Entry 7ELB (electron microscopy, 4.10 A resolution (low resolution: residue-level contacts below are approximate; hydrogen-bond / salt-bridge calls are withheld)); this record covers chains A and C of the 4 polymer chains in the assembly.

[Chain A (and C)]
Name: RNA-directed RNA polymerase L
Source organism: Machupo mammarenavirus
Notes: EC 2.7.7.48, 3.1.-.-; chain C of this document is another copy of the same molecule, construct and numbering; everything in this record applies to it too
Reference sequence: Q6IVU0 (Q6IVU0_MACHU); residue numbers follow UniProt; this construct covers 1-2209
Chain sequence (2209 residues; row label = number of the first residue in the row):
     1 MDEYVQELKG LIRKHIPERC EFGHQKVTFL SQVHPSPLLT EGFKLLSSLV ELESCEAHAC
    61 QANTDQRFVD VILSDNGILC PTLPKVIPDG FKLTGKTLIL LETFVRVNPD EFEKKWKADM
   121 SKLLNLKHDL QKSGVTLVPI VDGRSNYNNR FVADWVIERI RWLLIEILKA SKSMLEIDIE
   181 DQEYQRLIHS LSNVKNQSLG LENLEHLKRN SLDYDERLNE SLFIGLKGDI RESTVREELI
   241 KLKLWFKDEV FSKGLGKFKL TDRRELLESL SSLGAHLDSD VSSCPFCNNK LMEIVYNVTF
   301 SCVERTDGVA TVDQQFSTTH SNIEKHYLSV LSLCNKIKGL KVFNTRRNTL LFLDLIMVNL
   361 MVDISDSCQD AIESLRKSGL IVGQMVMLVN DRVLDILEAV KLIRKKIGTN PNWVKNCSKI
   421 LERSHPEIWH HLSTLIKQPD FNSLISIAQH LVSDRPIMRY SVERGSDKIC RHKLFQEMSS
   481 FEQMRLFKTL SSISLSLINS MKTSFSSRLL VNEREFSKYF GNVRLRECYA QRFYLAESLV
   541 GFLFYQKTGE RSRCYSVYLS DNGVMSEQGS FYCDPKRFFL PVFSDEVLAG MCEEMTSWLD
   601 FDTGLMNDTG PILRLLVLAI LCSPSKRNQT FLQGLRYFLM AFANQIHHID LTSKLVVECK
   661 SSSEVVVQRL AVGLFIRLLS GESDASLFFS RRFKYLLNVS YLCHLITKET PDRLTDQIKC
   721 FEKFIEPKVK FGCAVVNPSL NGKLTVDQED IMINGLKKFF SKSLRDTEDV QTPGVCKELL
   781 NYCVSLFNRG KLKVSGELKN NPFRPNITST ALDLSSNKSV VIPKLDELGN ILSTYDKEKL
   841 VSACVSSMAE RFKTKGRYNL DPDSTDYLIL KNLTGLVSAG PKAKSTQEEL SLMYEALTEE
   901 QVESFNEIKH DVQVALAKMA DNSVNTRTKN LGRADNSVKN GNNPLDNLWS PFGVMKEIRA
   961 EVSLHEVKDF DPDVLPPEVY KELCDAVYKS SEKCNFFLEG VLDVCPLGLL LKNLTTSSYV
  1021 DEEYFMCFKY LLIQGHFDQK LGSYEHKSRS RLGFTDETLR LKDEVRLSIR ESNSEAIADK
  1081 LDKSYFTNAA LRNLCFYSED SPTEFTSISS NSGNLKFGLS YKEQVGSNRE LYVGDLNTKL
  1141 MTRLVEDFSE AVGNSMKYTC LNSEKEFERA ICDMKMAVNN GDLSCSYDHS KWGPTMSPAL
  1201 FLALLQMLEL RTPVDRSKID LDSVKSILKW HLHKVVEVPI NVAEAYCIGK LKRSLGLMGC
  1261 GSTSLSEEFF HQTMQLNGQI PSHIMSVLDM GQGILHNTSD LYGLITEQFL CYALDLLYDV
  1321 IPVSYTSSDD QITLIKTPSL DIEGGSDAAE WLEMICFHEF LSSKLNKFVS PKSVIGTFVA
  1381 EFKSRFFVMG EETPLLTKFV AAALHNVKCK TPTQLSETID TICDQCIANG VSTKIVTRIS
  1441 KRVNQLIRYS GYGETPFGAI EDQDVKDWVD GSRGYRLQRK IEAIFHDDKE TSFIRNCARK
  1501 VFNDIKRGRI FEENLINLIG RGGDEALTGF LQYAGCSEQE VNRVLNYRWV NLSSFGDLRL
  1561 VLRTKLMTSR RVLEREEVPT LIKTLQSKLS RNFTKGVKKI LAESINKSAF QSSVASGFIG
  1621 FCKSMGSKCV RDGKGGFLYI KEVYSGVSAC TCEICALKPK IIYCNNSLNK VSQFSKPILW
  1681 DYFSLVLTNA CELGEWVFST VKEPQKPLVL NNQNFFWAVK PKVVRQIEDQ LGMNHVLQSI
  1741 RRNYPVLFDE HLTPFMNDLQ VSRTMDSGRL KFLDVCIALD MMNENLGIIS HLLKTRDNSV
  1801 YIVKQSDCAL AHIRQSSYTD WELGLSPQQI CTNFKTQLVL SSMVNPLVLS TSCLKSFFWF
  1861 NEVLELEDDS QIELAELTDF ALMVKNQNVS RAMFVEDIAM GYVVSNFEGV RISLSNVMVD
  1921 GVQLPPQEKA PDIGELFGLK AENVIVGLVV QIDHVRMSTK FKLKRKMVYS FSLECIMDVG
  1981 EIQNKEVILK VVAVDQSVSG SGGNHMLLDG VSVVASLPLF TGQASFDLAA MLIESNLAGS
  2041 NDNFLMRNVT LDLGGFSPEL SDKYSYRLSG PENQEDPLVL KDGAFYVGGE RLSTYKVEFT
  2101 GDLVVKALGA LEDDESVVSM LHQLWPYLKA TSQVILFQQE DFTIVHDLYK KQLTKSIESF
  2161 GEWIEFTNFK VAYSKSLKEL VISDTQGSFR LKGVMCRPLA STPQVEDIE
Not modelled in the structure: 1, 174-179, 196-200, 306-320, 462-467, 514-519, 805-821, 854-858, 875-885, 922-961, 1040-1085, 1250-1261, 1340-1346, 1569-1577, 1592-1610, 1634-1635, 1706-1710, 1928-1931, 1942-1946, 2159-2209
Disulfide bonds: Cys55-Cys60, Cys1691-Cys1776
Ion coordination: Zn2+ site 1: Cys284, Cys287, Cys470, His472; Mn2+: Asp1188, Asp1330; Zn2+ site 2: Cys1650, Cys1652, Cys1655, Cys1664

[How chain A and chain C interact]
Contacting residue pairs - 81 pairs, chain A then chain C:
  Ile16(A) - Ile16(C)
  Lys1500(A) - Lys1855(C)
  Lys1500(A) - Ser1856(C)
  Arg1507(A) - Phe1858(C)
  Arg1509(A) - Arg1509(C)
  Glu1512(A) - Gly1768(C)
  Glu1512(A) - Arg1769(C)
  Glu1513(A) - Arg1742(C)
  Glu1513(A) - Met1765(C)
  Glu1513(A) - Gly1768(C)
  Glu1513(A) - Arg1769(C)
  Asn1514(A) - Gly1768(C)
  Asn1517(A) - Thr1764(C)
  Asn1517(A) - Met1765(C)
  Tyr1533(A) - Lys1855(C)
  Ala1534(A) - Thr1851(C)
  Ala1534(A) - Lys1855(C)
  Gly1535(A) - Thr1851(C)
  Gly1535(A) - Ser1852(C)
  Cys1536(A) - Thr1851(C)
  Cys1536(A) - Ser1852(C)
  Ser1537(A) - Val1889(C)
  Gln1539(A) - Gln2074(C)
  Thr1700(A) - Glu2112(C)
  Gln1738(A) - Glu1513(C)
  Arg1741(A) - Arg1742(C)
  Arg1741(A) - Pro1745(C)
  Arg1742(A) - Glu1513(C)
  Arg1742(A) - Arg1741(C)
  Arg1742(A) - Met1765(C)
  Asn1743(A) - Met1765(C)
  Pro1745(A) - Arg1741(C)
  Pro1745(A) - Arg1763(C)
  Arg1763(A) - Pro1745(C)
  Thr1764(A) - Asn1517(C)
  Met1765(A) - Glu1513(C)
  Met1765(A) - Asn1517(C)
  Met1765(A) - Arg1742(C)
  Met1765(A) - Asn1743(C)
  Gly1768(A) - Glu1512(C)
  Gly1768(A) - Glu1513(C)
  Gly1768(A) - Asn1514(C)
  Arg1769(A) - Glu1512(C)
  Arg1769(A) - Glu1513(C)
  Ser1817(A) - Ala2110(C)
  Asp1820(A) - Phe1858(C)
  Trp1821(A) - Leu1840(C)
  Trp1821(A) - Lys2106(C)
  Trp1821(A) - Ala2107(C)
  Trp1821(A) - Ala2110(C)
  Trp1821(A) - Leu2111(C)
  Glu1822(A) - Val2105(C)
  Glu1822(A) - Lys2106(C)
  Glu1822(A) - Gly2109(C)
  Leu1823(A) - Trp1859(C)
  Leu1823(A) - Leu2103(C)
  Leu1823(A) - Lys2106(C)
  Leu1823(A) - Ala2107(C)
  Gly1824(A) - Trp1859(C)
  Leu1840(A) - Trp1821(C)
  Ser1852(A) - Gly1535(C)
  Ser1852(A) - Cys1536(C)
  Lys1855(A) - Lys1500(C)
  Lys1855(A) - Tyr1533(C)
  Lys1855(A) - Ala1534(C)
  Ser1856(A) - Lys1500(C)
  Phe1858(A) - Arg1507(C)
  Phe1858(A) - Asp1820(C)
  Trp1859(A) - Leu1823(C)
  Trp1859(A) - Gly1824(C)
  Gln2074(A) - Gln1539(C)
  Leu2103(A) - Leu1823(C)
  Lys2106(A) - Trp1821(C)
  Lys2106(A) - Glu1822(C)
  Lys2106(A) - Leu1823(C)
  Ala2107(A) - Leu1823(C)
  Gly2109(A) - Glu1822(C)
  Ala2110(A) - Ser1817(C)
  Ala2110(A) - Trp1821(C)
  Ala2110(A) - Glu1822(C)
  Leu2111(A) - Trp1821(C)
Interface residues without a listed pair, chain A (55 interface residues in all): Gln1532, Val1746, Asp1766, Ser1767, Tyr1818, Gln1829, Ser1841, Thr1851, Val1889, Val2105, Glu2112
Interface residues without a listed pair, chain C (56 interface residues in all): Gln1532, Ser1537, Thr1700, Gln1738, Val1746, Asp1766, Ser1767, Ser1841, Phe1857, Gln1887, Asp2102

[Summary]
Chain A and chain C form an interface of 55 and 56 residues respectively. Cys284(A), Cys287(A), Cys470(A) and
His472(A) coordinate Zn2+ site 1. Asp1188(A) and Asp1330(A) coordinate Mn2+.
Both chains are RNA-directed RNA polymerase L (Machupo mammarenavirus). Entry 7ELB (Structure of Machupo virus
L polymerase in complex with Z protein (dimeric form)) was determined by electron microscopy (same publication
as 7CKL, 7CKM, 7EL9, 7ELA and 7ELC).
